5UBG - chains A and B; structure by X-ray diffraction, 1.90 A resolution.

Chain A (and B):
Protein: ATP phosphoribosyltransferase
Organism: Campylobacter jejuni (strain RM1221)
Notes: EC 2.4.2.17; chain B of this document is another copy of the same molecule, construct and numbering; everything in this record applies to it too
UniProt: Q5HSJ4 (HIS1_CAMJR); residues 1-225 here = UniProt positions 1-225
Amino-acid sequence (226 residues; each row starts with the number of its first residue; numbering starts at 0):
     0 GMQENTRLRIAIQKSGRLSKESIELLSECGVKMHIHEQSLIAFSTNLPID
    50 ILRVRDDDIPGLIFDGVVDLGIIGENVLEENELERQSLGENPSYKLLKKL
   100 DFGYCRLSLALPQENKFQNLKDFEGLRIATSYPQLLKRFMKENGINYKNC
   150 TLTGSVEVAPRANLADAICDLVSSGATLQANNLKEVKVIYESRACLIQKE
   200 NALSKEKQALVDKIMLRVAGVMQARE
Unresolved in the structure: 0-3
Construct notes: expression tag (0)
Bound ions: Zn2+ site 1: His-33, His-35 (shared with Glu-78(B), Glu-81(B) of chain B); Zn2+ site 2: Asp-55, Asp-56 (together with phosphoribosyl ATP)
Ligand contacts: phosphoribosyl ATP (PRT): Gln-12, Ser-14, Gly-15, Arg-16, Leu-17, Val-53, Arg-54, Asp-55, Asp-56, Gly-73, Asn-75, Val-76, Gly-102, Tyr-103, Cys-104, Tyr-131, Asp-169, Leu-170, Val-171, Ser-172, Ser-173, Gly-174, Ala-175, Thr-176, Ser-191

Interface between chain A and chain B:
Residue-residue contacts (44):
  Arg-8(A) with Arg-126(B); Asn-162(B), hydrogen bond (side chain-backbone); Leu-163(B)
  Ser-38(A) with Ser-154(B); Val-157(B)
  Leu-39(A) with Val-157(B), hydrophobic; Ala-158(B), hydrophobic; Ala-161(B), hydrophobic
  Ile-40(A) with Ala-161(B)
  Val-53(A) with Leu-151(B), hydrophobic
  Arg-54(A) with Arg-54(B); Thr-152(B)
  Asp-57(A) with Thr-150(B); Leu-151(B); Thr-152(B), hydrogen bond
  Leu-61(A) with Cys-149(B), hydrophobic; Thr-150(B)
  Asp-64(A) with Asn-148(B), hydrogen bond
  Val-66(A) with Asn-148(B); Cys-149(B), hydrophobic; Leu-163(B), hydrophobic
  Glu-83(A) with Glu-83(B); Leu-87(B)
  Ser-86(A) with Ser-86(B); Leu-87(B)
  Leu-87(A) with Glu-83(B); Ser-86(B); Leu-87(B), hydrophobic
  Arg-126(A) with Asp-64(B), hydrogen bond (side chain-backbone); Val-66(B)
  Asn-148(A) with Asp-64(B)
  Cys-149(A) with Leu-61(B), hydrophobic
  Thr-150(A) with Asp-57(B); Leu-61(B)
  Leu-151(A) with Asp-57(B)
  Thr-152(A) with Arg-54(B); Asp-57(B), hydrogen bond
  Val-157(A) with Leu-39(B), hydrophobic
  Ala-161(A) with Arg-8(B), hydrogen bond (backbone-side chain); Leu-39(B), hydrophobic
  Asn-162(A) with Arg-8(B), hydrogen bond (backbone-side chain)
  Leu-163(A) with Arg-8(B); Leu-51(B), hydrophobic; Val-66(B), hydrophobic
Interface residues without a listed pair, chain A (31 interface residues in all): Lys-13, Leu-51, Val-67, Glu-89, Gln-133, Gly-153, Ser-154, Ala-158
Interface residues without a listed pair, chain B (29 interface residues in all): Ile-40, Val-53, Gly-65, Val-67, Gln-133, Lys-136

In short:
31 residues of chain A face 29 of chain B across their interface, with 7 hydrogen bonds. Polar contacts
include Arg-8(A)/Asn-162(B), Asp-57(A)/Thr-152(B) and Asp-64(A)/Asn-148(B). Chain A binds phosphoribosyl ATP.
His-33(A) and His-35(A) coordinate Zn2+ site 1. Asp-55(A) and Asp-56(A) coordinate Zn2+ site 2.
Chain A and chain B are both ATP phosphoribosyltransferase (Campylobacter jejuni (strain RM1221)); the
structure, Catalytic core domain of Adenosine triphosphate phosphoribosyltransferase from Campylobacter jejuni
with bound Phosphoribosyl-ATP, was determined by X-ray diffraction together with 5UB9, 5UBH and 5UBI from the
same study.
